Entry 7QNE (electron microscopy, 2.70 A resolution); this record covers chains B and C of the 6 polymer chains in the assembly.

Chain B:
Molecule: Gamma-aminobutyric acid receptor subunit beta-3
Organism: Homo sapiens
UniProtKB: P28472 (GBRB3_HUMAN); residues -24 to 448 here correspond to UniProt positions 1-473 (UniProt number = residue number + 25)
Amino-acid sequence (473 residues; row label = number of the first residue in the row; numbers below 1 keep their minus sign (Met-24 is residue -24)):
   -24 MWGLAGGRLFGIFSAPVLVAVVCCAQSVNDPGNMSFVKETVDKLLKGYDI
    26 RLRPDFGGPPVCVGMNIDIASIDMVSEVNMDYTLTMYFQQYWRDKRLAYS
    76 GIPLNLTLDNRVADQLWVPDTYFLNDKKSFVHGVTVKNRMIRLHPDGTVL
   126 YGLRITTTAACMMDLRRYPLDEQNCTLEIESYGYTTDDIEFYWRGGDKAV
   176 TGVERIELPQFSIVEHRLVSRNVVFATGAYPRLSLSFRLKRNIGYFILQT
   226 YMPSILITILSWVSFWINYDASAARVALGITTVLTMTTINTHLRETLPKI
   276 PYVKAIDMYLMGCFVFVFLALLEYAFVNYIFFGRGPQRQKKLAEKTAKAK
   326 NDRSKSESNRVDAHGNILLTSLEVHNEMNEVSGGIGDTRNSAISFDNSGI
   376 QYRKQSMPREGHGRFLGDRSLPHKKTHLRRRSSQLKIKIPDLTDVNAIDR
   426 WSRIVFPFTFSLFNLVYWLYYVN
Unresolved in the structure: -24 to 9, 314-417, 448
Disulfide bonds: Cys136-Cys150
Glycans and other covalent adducts: N-acetylglucosamine (NAG) linked to Asn80; glycan linked to Asn149
Curated features (UniProtKB/Swiss-Prot):
  - binding site (benzamidine): Asp95 to Tyr97, Glu155 to Tyr157, Phe200
  - binding site (4-aminobutanoate): Tyr97, Glu155, Tyr157, Thr202
  - binding site (histamine): Tyr97, Ser156, Tyr157, Thr202
  - glycosylation (N-linked (GlcNAc...) asparagine): Asn8, Asn80, Asn149

Chain C:
Molecule: GABA(A) receptor subunit gamma-2
Organism: Homo sapiens
UniProtKB: A0A286YFI6 (A0A286YFI6_HUMAN); aligned to UniProt positions 1-475 over residues -38 to 436 (the alignment contains insertions or deletions, so no single offset holds)
Amino-acid sequence (495 residues; row label = number of the first residue in the row; numbers below 1 keep their minus sign (Met-38 is residue -38)):
   -38 MSSPNIWSTGSSVYSTPVFSQKMTVWILLLLSLYPGFTSQKSDDDYEDYA
    12 SNKTWVLTPKVPEGDVTVILNNLLEGYDNKLRPDIGVKPTLIHTDMYVNS
    62 IGPVNAINMEYTIDIFFAQTWYDRRLKFNSTIKVLRLNSNMVGKIWIPDT
   112 FFRNSKKADAHWITTPNRMLRIWNDGRVLYTLRLTIDAECQLQLHNFPMD
   162 EHSCPLEFSSYGYPREEIVYQWKRSSVEVGDTRSWRLYQFSFVGLRNTTE
   212 VVKTTSGDYVVMSVYFDLSRRMGYFTIQTYIPCTLIVVLSWVSFWINKDA
   262 VPARTSLGITTVLTMTTLSTIARKSLPKVSYVTAMDLFVSVCFIFVFSAL
   312 VEYGTLHYFVSNRKPSKDKDKKKKNPLLRMFSFKAPTIDIRPRSATIQMN
   362 NATHLQERDEEYGYECLDGKDCASFFCCFEDCRTGAWRHGRIHIRIAKMD
   412 SYARIFFPTAFCLFNLVYWVSYLYLGGSGGSGGSGKTETSQVAPA
Unresolved in the structure: -38 to 25, 325-405, 436-456
Disulfide bonds: Cys151-Cys165
Glycans and other covalent adducts: N-acetylglucosamine (NAG) linked to Asn208
Sequence notes: conflict Leu338 (Ser400 in A0A286YFI6), Leu339 (Pro401 in A0A286YFI6), Arg340 (Ser402 in A0A286YFI6), Met341 (Leu403 in A0A286YFI6), Phe342 (Pro404 in A0A286YFI6), Phe344 (Ser406 in A0A286YFI6), Lys345 (Gln407 in A0A286YFI6); expression tag (437-456)
Ligand contacts: EIE (ethyl 8-[(azanylidene-$l4-azanylidene)amino]-5-methyl-6-oxidanylidene-4H-imidazo[1,5-a][1,4]benzodiazepine-3-carboxylate): Asp56, Met57, Tyr58, Phe77, Ala79, Met130, Thr142

Chain B / chain C interface:
Pairs across the interface (98):
  Lys13(B) - Gly37(C)
  Lys13(B) - Asp39(C)
  Lys13(B) - Leu42(C)
  Val16(B) - Lys41(C)
  Leu20(B) - Lys41(C)
  Asn41(B) - Thr216(C)
  Ser46(B) - Glu150(C)
  Asp48(B) - Lys117(C)  salt bridge
  Met49(B) - Asn69(C)  hydrogen bond
  Tyr62(B) - Phe112(C)
  Tyr62(B) - Arg114(C)
  Tyr62(B) - Tyr172(C)  hydrophobic
  Gln64(B) - Thr216(C)  hydrogen bond
  Gln64(B) - Ser217(C)  hydrogen bond
  Leu79(B) - Gly47(C)
  Asn80(B) - Glu178(C)
  Thr82(B) - Gly173(C)
  Thr82(B) - Tyr174(C)
  Thr82(B) - Glu178(C)
  Leu83(B) - Lys41(C)
  Leu83(B) - Tyr174(C)
  Asp84(B) - Asn40(C)
  Asp84(B) - Lys41(C)  hydrogen bond (backbone-backbone)
  Asp84(B) - Tyr174(C)
  Arg86(B) - Asn40(C)
  Arg86(B) - Gly104(C)  hydrogen bond (side chain-backbone)
  Val87(B) - Lys41(C)
  His107(B) - Ser116(C)
  His107(B) - Lys117(C)
  Val109(B) - Thr111(C)
  Val109(B) - Phe112(C)
  Val109(B) - Ala119(C)
  Val109(B) - Asp120(C)
  Val109(B) - Leu145(C)  hydrophobic
  Thr110(B) - Pro109(C)
  Thr110(B) - Thr111(C)  hydrogen bond (backbone-backbone)
  Thr110(B) - Leu143(C)
  Thr110(B) - Leu145(C)
  Val111(B) - Asp110(C)
  Asn113(B) - Phe112(C)
  Asn113(B) - Tyr172(C)
  Arg114(B) - Tyr172(C)
  Met115(B) - Tyr172(C)  hydrophobic
  Met115(B) - Gly173(C)
  Met115(B) - Ser217(C)
  Arg117(B) - Gly173(C)  hydrogen bond (side chain-backbone)
  Arg117(B) - Pro175(C)
  Arg117(B) - Ser217(C)  hydrogen bond (side chain-backbone)
  Arg117(B) - Tyr220(C)  hydrogen bond
  Gly127(B) - Tyr172(C)
  Leu128(B) - Tyr172(C)  hydrogen bond (backbone-side chain)
  Arg129(B) - Phe112(C)
  Arg129(B) - Phe113(C)  hydrogen bond (side chain-backbone)
  Arg129(B) - Arg114(C)  hydrogen bond (side chain-backbone)
  Arg129(B) - Ser116(C)  hydrogen bond (side chain-backbone)
  Arg129(B) - Tyr172(C)  hydrogen bond (backbone-side chain)
  Glu182(B) - Gln154(C)
  Pro184(B) - Lys289(C)
  Gln185(B) - Lys289(C)
  Asn217(B) - Ser291(C)
  Gly219(B) - Ser291(C)
  Tyr220(B) - Arg284(C)
  Tyr220(B) - Lys289(C)
  Tyr220(B) - Val290(C)
  Tyr220(B) - Ser291(C)  hydrogen bond (backbone-side chain)
  Leu223(B) - Asp297(C)
  Leu223(B) - Ser301(C)
  Gln224(B) - Asp297(C)
  Leu231(B) - Phe304(C)  hydrophobic
  Leu231(B) - Phe308(C)
  Ile232(B) - Val273(C)  hydrophobic
  Ile232(B) - Phe304(C)  hydrophobic
  Leu235(B) - Val273(C)  hydrophobic
  Leu235(B) - Phe308(C)  hydrophobic
  Leu235(B) - Leu311(C)  hydrophobic
  Trp241(B) - Tyr319(C)
  Trp241(B) - Asn323(C)  hydrogen bond (backbone-side chain)
  Ile242(B) - His318(C)
  Ile242(B) - Asn323(C)
  Asn243(B) - His318(C)  hydrogen bond (backbone-side chain)
  Asn243(B) - Asn323(C)
  Ala246(B) - Val262(C)  hydrophobic
  Ala248(B) - Pro263(C)  hydrophobic
  Ala249(B) - Val262(C)  hydrophobic
  Ala249(B) - Thr266(C)
  Leu253(B) - Thr266(C)
  Leu253(B) - Ile270(C)  hydrophobic
  Leu253(B) - Leu311(C)  hydrophobic
  Thr256(B) - Ile270(C)
  Thr257(B) - Ile270(C)
  Leu259(B) - Leu274(C)  hydrophobic
  Thr260(B) - Leu274(C)
  Thr260(B) - Thr277(C)
  Ile264(B) - Thr277(C)
  His267(B) - Thr281(C)
  Thr271(B) - Lys289(C)  hydrogen bond (backbone-side chain)
  Arg428(B) - Tyr319(C)  hydrogen bond
  Arg428(B) - Asn323(C)
Other interface residues (no listed pair), chain B (63 interface residues in all): Val12, Asp17, Leu81, Phe105, Leu125, Ile234, Val238, Ala252, Thr263, Leu272
Other interface residues (no listed pair), chain C (64 interface residues in all): Ile46, Met70, Phe78, Ile106, Trp107, Ile108, Asn115, Ala121, Arg129, Gln152, Val293, Val312, Gly315, Ser322

Overview:
63 residues of chain B face 64 of chain C across their interface, with 19 hydrogen bonds and 1 salt bridge.
Polar pairs include Asp48(B)-Lys117(C), Met49(B)-Asn69(C) and Gln64(B)-Thr216(C). Ligands of chain C: compound
EIE. N-acetylglucosamine is covalently linked to Asn80(B).
Here chain B is Gamma-aminobutyric acid receptor subunit beta-3 and chain C is GABA(A) receptor subunit
gamma-2, both from Homo sapiens. Entry 7QNE (Cryo-EM structure of human full-length synaptic alpha1beta3gamma2
GABA(A)R in complex with Ro15-4513 and megabody Mb38) was determined by electron microscopy (same publication
as 7QN5, 7QN6, 7QN7, 7QN8, 7QN9, 7QNA and 3 further entries).
